3WIO - chain A; structure by X-ray diffraction, 2.10 A resolution.

Chain A:
Molecule: Probable strigolactone esterase D14
Source organism: Oryza sativa Japonica Group
Notes: EC 3.1.-.-
Reference sequence: Q10QA5 (D14_ORYSJ); numbering as in UniProt (aligned over 54-318)
Amino-acid sequence (274 residues; numbered 45 to 318; the number before each row is that of its first residue):
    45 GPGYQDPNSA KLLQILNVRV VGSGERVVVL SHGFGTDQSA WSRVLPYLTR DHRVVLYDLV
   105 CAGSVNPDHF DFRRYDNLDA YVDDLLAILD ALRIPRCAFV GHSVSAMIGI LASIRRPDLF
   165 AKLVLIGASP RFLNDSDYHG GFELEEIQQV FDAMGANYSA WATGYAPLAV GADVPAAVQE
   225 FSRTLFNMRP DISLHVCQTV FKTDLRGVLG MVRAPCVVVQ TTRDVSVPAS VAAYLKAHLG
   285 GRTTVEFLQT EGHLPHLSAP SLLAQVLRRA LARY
Not modelled in the structure: 45-53
Differences from the reference sequence: expression tag (45-53)
UniProt features mapped onto this chain:
  - active site: Ser147 (Nucleophile), Asp268, His297
  - binding site (substrate): Ser147, Cys241, His297
Residues lining bound ligands: (5R)-5-hydroxy-3-methylfuran-2(5H)-one (H3M): Phe186, Val194, Trp205, Tyr209, Cys241, Phe245, Val269, Ser270
Reported in the primary citation:
  - binding site for (5R)-5-hydroxy-3-methylfuran-2(5H)-one: Phe186, Val194, Trp205, Tyr209, Phe245, Ser270
  - conformationally variable residues (side-chain flip): Phe245
  - mutagenesis - F186A, W205A, F245A, H297A: abolished binding to SLR1
  - mutagenesis - W205A, F245A, H297A: decreased catalytic activity on GR24
  - catalytic residues: Ser147, Asp268, His297 (by similarity / conservation)
  - mutagenesis - H297A: unchanged binding to (+/-)-GR24

Summary:
Bound to chain A: (5R)-5-hydroxy-3-methylfuran-2(5H)-one. From UniProt: 3 active-site residues and 3
substrate-binding residues. From the paper: catalytic residues Ser147, Asp268 and His297; F186A, W205A and
F245A, among others, abolish binding to SLR1.
Chain A is Probable strigolactone esterase D14 (Oryza sativa Japonica Group); the structure, Crystal structure
of OSD14 in complex with hydroxy D-ring, was determined by X-ray diffraction together with 3VXK from the same
study.
